1XXT - chains A and D of the 4 polymer chains in the assembly; structure by X-ray diffraction, 1.91 A resolution.

# Chain A
Name: Hemoglobin alpha chain
Source organism: Homo sapiens
UniProt: P69905 (HBA_HUMAN); numbering as in UniProt (aligned over 1-141)
Sequence (141 residues; row label = number of the first residue in the row):
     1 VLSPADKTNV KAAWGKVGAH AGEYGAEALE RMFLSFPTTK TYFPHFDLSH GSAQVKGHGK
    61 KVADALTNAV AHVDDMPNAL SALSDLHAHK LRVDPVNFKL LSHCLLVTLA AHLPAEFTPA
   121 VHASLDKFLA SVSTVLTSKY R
Metal / ion sites: heme Fe near H87 (its only coordinating residue here)
Small-molecule neighbours: heme (HEM): M32, T39, Y42, F43, H45, F46, H58, K61, V62, A65, L66, L83, L86, H87, L91, V93, N97, F98, L101, V132, S133, L136
Swiss-Prot annotation at these positions:
  - site: K61 (Not glycated)
  - natural variant: D6 (A6D: In J-Toronto; this construct carries the variant), A13 (A13D: In J-Paris 1/J-Aljezur), E27 (A27E: In Shenyang; this construct carries the variant), K61 (K61N: In Zambia; deletion: In Clinic), D64 (A64D: In Pontoise; this construct carries the variant), D75 (D75A: In Lille; D75G: In Chapel Hill; D75N: In G-Pest), A111 (A111D: In Petah Tikva)

# Chain D
Name: Hemoglobin beta chain
Source organism: Homo sapiens
UniProt: P68871 (HBB_HUMAN); residues 1-146 here = UniProt positions 1-146
Sequence (146 residues; each row starts with the number of its first residue):
     1 VHLTPEEKSA VTALWGKVNV DEVGGEALGR LLVVYPWTQR FFESFGDLST PDAVMGNPKV
    61 KAHGKKVLGA FSDGLAHLDN LKGTFATLSE LHCDKLHVDP ENFRLLGNVL VCVLAHHFGK
   121 EFTPPVQAAY QKVVAGVANA LAHKYH
Metal / ion sites: heme Fe near H92 (its only coordinating residue here)
Small-molecule neighbours: heme (HEM): L31, T38, F41, F42, F45, H63, K66, V67, A70, F71, F85, L88, L91, H92, L96, V98, N102, F103, L106, V137, L141
Swiss-Prot annotation at these positions:
  - natural variant: L3 (H3L: In Graz; this construct carries the variant), E7 (E7A: In G-Makassar; E7K: In Hb C; E7Q: In Machida; E7V: In SKCA), K8 (E8K: In G-Siriraj; this construct carries the variant), V11 (A11V: In Iraq-Halabja; this construct carries the variant), G16 (W16G: In Randwick; this construct carries the variant), V23 (E23V: In D-Granada; this construct carries the variant), G24 (V24G: In Miyashiro; this construct carries the variant), G25 (G25D: In Moscva; G25R: In Riverdale-Bronx; G25V: In Savannah), L32 (L32P: In Yokohama), V33 (L33V: In Muscat; this construct carries the variant), R40 (Q40R: In Tianshui; this construct carries the variant), F42 (F42Y: In Mequon; deletion: In Bruxelles), 11 further natural variant entries in UniProt

# Interface between chain A and chain D
Contacting residue pairs - 26 pairs, chain A then chain D:
  P37(A) with H146(D)
  T38(A) with P100(D)
  K40(A) with H146(D), hydrogen bond (side chain-backbone)
  T41(A) with H97(D); D99(D); Y145(D)
  Y42(A) with R40(D); D99(D), hydrogen bond
  P44(A) with H97(D)
  L91(A) with R40(D), hydrogen bond (backbone-side chain)
  R92(A) with W37(D); R40(D), hydrogen bond (backbone-side chain); E43(D), salt bridge
  D94(A) with W37(D), hydrogen bond; D99(D); E101(D); L105(D)
  P95(A) with W37(D)
  V96(A) with E101(D)
  N97(A) with D99(D)
  Y140(A) with P36(D); W37(D), hydrophobic
  R141(A) with V34(D), hydrogen bond (side chain-backbone); Y35(D); P36(D); W37(D)
Other interface residues (no listed pair), chain D (15 interface residues in all): Q39, V98

# Summary
14 residues of chain A face 15 of chain D across their interface; the contacts include 6 hydrogen bonds and 1
salt bridge. Among the polar pairs are R92(A)-E43(D), K40(A)-H146(D) and Y42(A)-D99(D). Bound to chain A:
heme. Chain D binds heme.
Chain A is Hemoglobin alpha chain and chain D is Hemoglobin beta chain, both from Homo sapiens; the structure,
The T-to-T High Transitions in Human Hemoglobin: wild-type deoxy Hb A (low salt, one test set), was determined
by X-ray diffraction, deposited together with 1XY0, 1XZ5, 1XZ7, 1XZU, 1XZV, 1Y09 and 45 further entries.
